5ETE - chain A; structure by X-ray diffraction, 2.10 A resolution.

Chain A:
Molecule: Pry1p
Organism: Saccharomyces cerevisiae YJM1434
UniProt: A0A0C6AG41 (A0A0C6AG41_YEASX); residues 151-299 here correspond to UniProt positions 158-306 (UniProt number = residue number + 7)
Sequence (149 residues; each row starts with the number of its first residue):
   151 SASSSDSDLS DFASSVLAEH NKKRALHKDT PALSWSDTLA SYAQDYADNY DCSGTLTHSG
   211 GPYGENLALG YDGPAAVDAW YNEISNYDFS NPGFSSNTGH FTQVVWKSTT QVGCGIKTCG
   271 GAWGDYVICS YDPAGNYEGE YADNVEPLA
Not modelled in the structure: 151-157
Cystine bridges: Cys202-Cys269, Cys264-Cys279
Residues lining bound ligands:
  - 1,4-diethylene dioxide (DIO), molecule 1: Ser184, Thr260, Gln261
  - 1,4-diethylene dioxide (DIO), molecule 2: Ser186, Thr188, Leu189, Tyr213, Gln261, Asp282
  - 1,4-diethylene dioxide (DIO), molecule 3: Gly211, Pro212, Tyr213, Gly214, Ala284, Tyr287
  - 1,4-diethylene dioxide (DIO), molecule 4: Asn236, Tyr237, Asp238, Asn241, Gly243, Phe244, Ser245, Thr248

In short:
Chain A binds 4 copies of 1,4-diethylene dioxide.
Chain A is Pry1p (Saccharomyces cerevisiae YJM1434); the structure, Structure of pathogen-related yeast
protein, Pry1 in complex with a competitive inhibitor of cholesterol binding, was determined by X-ray
diffraction together with 5JYS from the same study.
